4E0J - chains A and C of the 3 polymer chains in the assembly; structure by X-ray diffraction, 2.30 A resolution.

# Chain A
Name: Protelomerase
Organism: Agrobacterium tumefaciens
UniProt: Q7CWV1 (Q7CWV1_AGRT5); residue numbers follow UniProt; this construct covers 103-421
Sequence (462 residues; each row starts with the number of its first residue; numbers below 1 keep their minus sign (Met-19 is residue -19)):
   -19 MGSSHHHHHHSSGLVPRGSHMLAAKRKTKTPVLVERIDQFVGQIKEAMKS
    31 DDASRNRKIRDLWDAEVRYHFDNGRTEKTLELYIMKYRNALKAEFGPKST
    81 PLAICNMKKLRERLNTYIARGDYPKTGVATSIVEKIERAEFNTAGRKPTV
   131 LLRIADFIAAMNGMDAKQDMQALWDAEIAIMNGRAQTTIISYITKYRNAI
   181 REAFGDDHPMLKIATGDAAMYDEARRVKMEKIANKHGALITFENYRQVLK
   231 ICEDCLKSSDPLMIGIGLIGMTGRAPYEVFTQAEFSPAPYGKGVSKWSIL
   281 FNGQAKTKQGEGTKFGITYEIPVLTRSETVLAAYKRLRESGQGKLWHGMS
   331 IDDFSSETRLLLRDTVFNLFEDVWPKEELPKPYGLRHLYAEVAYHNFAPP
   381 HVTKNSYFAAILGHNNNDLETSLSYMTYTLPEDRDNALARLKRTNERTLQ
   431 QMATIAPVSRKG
Disordered / not traced: -19 to 102, 422-442
Sequence notes: expression tag (-19 to 102, 422-442); engineered mutation Ala255 (Arg in Q7CWV1)
What the authors report for this chain:
  - binding site for the 19-nt DNA strand: Arg205
  - catalytic residues: Lys286, Arg366, His394 (by similarity / conservation)
  - mutagenesis - Y201A, R205A: abolished catalytic activity on hairpin products
  - mutagenesis - Y201A, R205A: unchanged catalytic activity on DNA cutting

# Chain C
Molecule: 13-nt DNA strand
Sequence (13 nucleotides; each row starts with the number of its first residue):
     1 CATAATAACAATA

# Chain A / chain C interface
Residue-residue contacts (37):
  Ala119(A) - DA7(C)  phosphate contact
  Asn122(A) - DT6(C)  hydrogen bond to the phosphate
  Asn122(A) - DA7(C)  phosphate contact
  Ala124(A) - DA5(C)  sugar contact
  Ala124(A) - DT6(C)  sugar contact
  Gly125(A) - DA5(C)  base contact
  Gly125(A) - DT6(C)  base contact
  Arg126(A) - DT6(C)  hydrogen bond to the base
  Arg126(A) - DA7(C)  base contact
  Arg126(A) - DA8(C)  hydrogen bond to the sugar
  Lys127(A) - DA7(C)  phosphate contact
  Lys127(A) - DA8(C)  sugar contact
  Pro128(A) - DA7(C)  phosphate contact
  Pro128(A) - DA8(C)  phosphate contact
  Thr129(A) - DA8(C)  hydrogen bond to the phosphate
  Val130(A) - DA8(C)  hydrogen bond to the phosphate
  Val130(A) - DC9(C)  phosphate contact
  Leu131(A) - DA8(C)  hydrogen bond to the phosphate
  Arg164(A) - DC9(C)  phosphate contact
  Arg164(A) - DA10(C)  phosphate contact
  Ala165(A) - DA10(C)  hydrogen bond to the phosphate
  Ala165(A) - DA11(C)  phosphate contact
  Thr167(A) - DA10(C)  sugar contact
  Thr167(A) - DA11(C)  hydrogen bond to the phosphate
  Thr167(A) - DT12(C)  base contact
  Thr168(A) - DC9(C)  sugar contact
  Thr168(A) - DA10(C)  hydrogen bond to the phosphate
  Ser171(A) - DA11(C)  hydrogen bond to the base
  Tyr172(A) - DA8(C)  sugar contact
  Tyr172(A) - DC9(C)  hydrogen bond to the phosphate
  Lys211(A) - DT12(C)  salt bridge to the phosphate
  Lys286(A) - DA13(C)  hydrogen bond to the base
  Tyr363(A) - DA13(C)  sugar contact
  His367(A) - DA13(C)  salt bridge to the phosphate
  Thr401(A) - DA13(C)  phosphate contact
  Ser404(A) - DA13(C)  sugar contact
  Tyr405(A) - DA13(C)  hydrogen bond to the phosphate
Other interface residues (no listed pair), chain A (24 interface residues in all): Leu340
Other interface residues (no listed pair), chain C (10 interface residues in all): DA4

# In short
The interface between chain A and chain C involves 24 residues on one side and 10 on the other; the contacts
include 13 hydrogen bonds and 2 salt bridges. Polar pairs include Arg126(A)-DT6(C), Ser171(A)-DA11(C) and
Lys286(A)-DA13(C). The paper reports catalytic residues Lys286(A), Arg366(A) and His394(A); Y201A and R205A of
chain A abolish catalytic activity on hairpin products.
Here chain A is Protelomerase (Agrobacterium tumefaciens) and chain C is a 13-nt DNA strand. Entry 4E0J
(Protelomerase tela R255A mutant complexed with DNA hairpin product) was determined by X-ray diffraction
together with 4DWP, 4E0G, 4E0P, 4E0Y, 4E0Z and 4E10 from the same study.
